PDB entry 6N3C | electron microscopy, 3.30 A resolution | chains A and B of the 20 polymer chains in the assembly

[Chain A (and B)]
Protein: TAR DNA-binding protein 43
From: Homo sapiens
Notes: engineered mutation(s): A315E; chain B of this document is another copy of the same molecule, construct and numbering; everything in this record applies to it too
Reference sequence: Q13148 (TADBP_HUMAN), isoform Q13148-4; residues 286-331 here correspond to UniProt positions 170-215 (UniProt number = residue number - 116)
Amino-acid sequence (46 residues; numbered 286 to 331; the number before each row is that of its first residue):
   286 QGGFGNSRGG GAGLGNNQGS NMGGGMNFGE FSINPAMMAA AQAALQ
Disordered / not traced: 286-287, 320-331
Differences from the reference sequence: conflict E315 (Ala199 in Q13148)
From the paper describing this entry:
  - self-association interface (contacts with another copy of this molecule); pairs are residue here / residue on that copy: F289-I318 (hydrophobic contact), R293-E315, N312-S292, F316-F289 (hydrophobic contact), G290, G295, A297, G298, G300, Q303, M311, N312
  - contacts within the chain: A297-F313 (hydrophobic contact), L299-F313 (hydrophobic contact), L299-M307 (hydrophobic contact), L299-N306 (backbone contact), M311-F313 (hydrophobic contact)
  - conformationally variable residues (side-chain flip): L299, F316 to N319

[Chain A / chain B interface]
Contacting residue pairs (8; chain A residue first):
  N306(A) - L299(B)
  G309(A) - G294(B)
  G310(A) - S292(B)
  G310(A) - R293(B)
  G310(A) - G294(B)
  M311(A) - S292(B)  hydrogen bond (backbone-side chain)
  N312(A) - G290(B)
  N312(A) - S292(B)
Other interface residues (no listed pair), chain A (6 interface residues in all): F316
Other interface residues (no listed pair), chain B (7 interface residues in all): N291, G300

[Summary]
The interface between chain A and chain B involves 6 residues on one side and 7 on the other; the contacts
include 1 hydrogen bond. The hydrogen-bonded pair is M311(A)-S292(B). The paper reports conformational
variability at L299(A) and F316(A); a self-association interface involving F289(A), G290(A) and R293(A) among
others.
Chain A and chain B are both TAR DNA-binding protein 43 (Homo sapiens); the structure, SegB, conformation of
TDP-43 low complexity domain segment A, was determined by electron microscopy together with 6N37, 6N3A and
6N3B from the same study.
